6WOX - chains A and C of the 9 polymer chains in the assembly; structure by X-ray diffraction, 3.14 A resolution.

== Chain A ==
Molecule: DNA-directed RNA polymerase subunit alpha
From: Thermus thermophilus
Notes: EC 2.7.7.6
UniProt: Q9Z9H6 (RPOA_THETH); residues 1-315 here = UniProt positions 1-315
Chain sequence (315 residues; row label = number of the first residue in the row):
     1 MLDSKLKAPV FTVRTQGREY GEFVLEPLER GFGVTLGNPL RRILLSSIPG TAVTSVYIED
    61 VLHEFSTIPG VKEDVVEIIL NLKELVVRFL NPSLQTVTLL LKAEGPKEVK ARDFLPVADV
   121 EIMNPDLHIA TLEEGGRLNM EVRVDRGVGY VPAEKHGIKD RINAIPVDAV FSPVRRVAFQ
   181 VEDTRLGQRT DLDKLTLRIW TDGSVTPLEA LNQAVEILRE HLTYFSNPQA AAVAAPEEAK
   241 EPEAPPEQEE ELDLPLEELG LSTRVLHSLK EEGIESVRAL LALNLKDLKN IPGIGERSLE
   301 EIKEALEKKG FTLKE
Not modelled in the structure: 1-3, 230-315

== Chain C ==
Molecule: DNA-directed RNA polymerase subunit beta
From: Thermus thermophilus
Notes: EC 2.7.7.6
UniProt: Q8RQE9 (RPOB_THET8); residues 1-1119 here = UniProt positions 1-1119
Chain sequence (1119 residues; row label = number of the first residue in the row):
     1 MEIKRFGRIR EVIPLPPLTE IQVESYRRAL QADVPPEKRE NVGIQAAFRE TFPIEEEDKG
    61 KGGLVLDFLE YRLGEPPFPQ DECREKDLTY QAPLYARLQL IHKDTGLIKE DEVFLGHIPL
   121 MTEDGSFIIN GADRVIVSQI HRSPGVYFTP DPARPGRYIA SIIPLPKRGP WIDLEVEPNG
   181 VVSMKVNKRK FPLVLLLRVL GYDQETLARE LGAYGELVQG LMDESVFAMR PEEALIRLFT
   241 LLRPGDPPKR DKAVAYVYGL IADPRRYDLG EAGRYKAEEK LGIRLSGRTL ARFEDGEFKD
   301 EVFLPTLRYL FALTAGVPGH EVDDIDHLGN RRIRTVGELM TDQFRVGLAR LARGVRERML
   361 MGSEDSLTPA KLVNSRPLEA AIREFFSRSQ LSQFKDETNP LSSLRHKRRI SALGPGGLTR
   421 ERAGFDVRDV HRTHYGRICP VETPEGANIG LITSLAAYAR VDELGFIRTP YRRVVGGVVT
   481 DEVVYMTATE EDRYTIAQAN TPLEGNRIAA ERVVARRKGE PVIVSPEEVE FMDVSPKQVF
   541 SVNTNLIPFL EHDDANRALM GSNMQTQAVP LIRAQAPVVM TGLEERVVRD SLAALYAEED
   601 GEVAKVDGNR IVVRYEDGRL VEYPLRRFYR SNQGTALDQR PRVVVGQRVR KGDLLADGPA
   661 SENGFLALGQ NVLVAIMPFD GYNFEDAIVI SEELLKRDFY TSIHIERYEI EARDTKLGPE
   721 RITRDIPHLS EAALRDLDEE GVVRIGAEVK PGDILVGRTS FKGESEPTPE ERLLRSIFGE
   781 KARDVKDTSL RVPPGEGGIV VRTVRLRRGD PGVELKPGVR EVVRVYVAQK RKLQVGDKLA
   841 NRHGNKGVVA KILPVEDMPH LPDGTPVDVI LNPLGVPSRM NLGQILETHL GLAGYFLGQR
   901 YISPIFDGAK EPEIKELLAQ AFEVYFGKRK GEGFGVDKRE VEVLRRAEKL GLVTPGKTPE
   961 EQLKELFLQG KVVLYDGRTG EPIEGPIVVG QMFIMKLYHM VEDKMHARST GPYSLITQQP
  1021 LGGKAQFGGQ RFGEMEVWAL EAYGAAHTLQ EMLTLKSDDI EGRNAAYEAI IKGEDVPEPS
  1081 VPESFRVLVK ELQALALDVQ TLDEKDNPVD IFEGLASKR
Not modelled in the structure: 57-63, 1119

== Chain A / chain C interface ==
Pairs across the interface (81; chain A residue first):
  E22(A) - F934(C)
  V34(A) - R939(C)
  N38(A) - G977(C)
  N38(A) - R978(C)
  N38(A) - T979(C)  hydrogen bond (side chain-backbone)
  N38(A) - G980(C)  hydrogen bond (side chain-backbone)
  R41(A) - H860(C)  hydrogen bond
  R41(A) - G977(C)
  R42(A) - E856(C)  hydrogen bond (side chain-backbone)
  R42(A) - D857(C)  salt bridge
  R42(A) - G977(C)  hydrogen bond (side chain-backbone)
  R42(A) - R978(C)
  S46(A) - E856(C)
  L62(A) - I745(C)
  L62(A) - G746(C)
  H63(A) - I799(C)
  H63(A) - V800(C)
  H63(A) - V801(C)
  E64(A) - K830(C)  salt bridge
  F65(A) - F628(C)
  F65(A) - I703(C)  hydrophobic
  F65(A) - A828(C)  hydrophobic
  F65(A) - Q829(C)
  F65(A) - K830(C)
  T67(A) - G608(C)
  T67(A) - N609(C)  hydrogen bond
  I68(A) - D607(C)
  P69(A) - D607(C)
  G70(A) - D607(C)  hydrogen bond (backbone-side chain)
  V71(A) - D607(C)  hydrogen bond (backbone-side chain)
  V71(A) - G608(C)  hydrogen bond (backbone-backbone)
  K72(A) - V606(C)
  K72(A) - G608(C)
  K72(A) - P641(C)
  K72(A) - R642(C)
  K72(A) - V643(C)  hydrogen bond (side chain-backbone)
  D74(A) - R627(C)  salt bridge
  D74(A) - R640(C)  salt bridge
  V76(A) - R640(C)
  E77(A) - R640(C)  salt bridge
  L80(A) - R573(C)
  L80(A) - D698(C)
  K83(A) - K696(C)  hydrogen bond (side chain-backbone)
  K83(A) - D698(C)  salt bridge
  E133(A) - K605(C)
  E133(A) - V606(C)  hydrogen bond (side chain-backbone)
  E133(A) - D607(C)
  E133(A) - R610(C)  salt bridge
  E133(A) - V645(C)
  E134(A) - K605(C)  hydrogen bond (backbone-side chain)
  Y150(A) - E692(C)
  Y150(A) - L695(C)  hydrogen bond (side chain-backbone)
  Y150(A) - K696(C)
  Y150(A) - K832(C)
  E154(A) - K832(C)  salt bridge
  I162(A) - R744(C)
  D168(A) - K832(C)  salt bridge
  R176(A) - D863(C)
  R176(A) - T865(C)  hydrogen bond
  V177(A) - G864(C)
  A178(A) - P862(C)
  A178(A) - D863(C)
  A178(A) - G864(C)
  F179(A) - R939(C)  hydrogen bond (backbone-side chain)
  Q180(A) - R929(C)
  Q180(A) - F934(C)
  Q180(A) - G935(C)
  Q180(A) - D937(C)
  V181(A) - D937(C)  hydrogen bond (backbone-side chain)
  V181(A) - K938(C)  hydrogen bond (backbone-backbone)
  V181(A) - R939(C)
  E182(A) - F934(C)
  E182(A) - G935(C)  hydrogen bond (side chain-backbone)
  E182(A) - V936(C)
  E182(A) - K938(C)
  D183(A) - K938(C)
  D191(A) - K938(C)  salt bridge
  D193(A) - K938(C)  salt bridge
  T196(A) - F934(C)
  R198(A) - E932(C)  salt bridge
  R198(A) - F934(C)
Other interface residues (no listed pair), chain A (47 interface residues in all): R30, L45, S66, E108, T131, K159, N163, L192
Other interface residues (no listed pair), chain C (53 interface residues in all): A604, V644, R697, V855, D976

== In short ==
47 residues of chain A and 53 residues of chain C are in contact; the contacts include 19 hydrogen bonds and
12 salt bridges. Polar pairs include R42(A)-D857(C), E64(A)-K830(C) and D74(A)-R627(C).
Here chain A is DNA-directed RNA polymerase subunit alpha and chain C is DNA-directed RNA polymerase subunit
beta, both from Thermus thermophilus. Entry 6WOX (Thermus thermophilus RNA polymerase initially transcribing
complex with 2'dCTP) was determined by X-ray diffraction (same publication as 6WOY).
